PDB entry 7OA5 | X-ray diffraction, 2.38 A resolution | chains A and F of the 12 polymer chains in the assembly

# Chain A (and F)
Name: Holliday junction ATP-dependent DNA helicase RuvA
Organism: Mycobacterium leprae (strain TN)
Notes: EC 3.6.4.12; chain F of this document is another copy of the same molecule, construct and numbering; everything in this record applies to it too
UniProtKB: P40832 (RUVA_MYCLE); residue numbers follow UniProt; this construct covers 1-203
Chain sequence (203 residues; row label = number of the first residue in the row):
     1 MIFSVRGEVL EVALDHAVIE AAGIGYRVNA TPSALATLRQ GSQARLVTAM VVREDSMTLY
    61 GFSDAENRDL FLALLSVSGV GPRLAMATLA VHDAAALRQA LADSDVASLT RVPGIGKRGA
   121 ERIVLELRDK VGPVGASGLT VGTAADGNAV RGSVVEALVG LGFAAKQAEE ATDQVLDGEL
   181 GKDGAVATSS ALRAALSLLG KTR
Not modelled in the structure: 134-148, 179-185 (chain F: 132-147, 183-185)
Curated features (UniProtKB/Swiss-Prot):
  - region: Pro133 to Gly147 (Flexible linker)
  - motif: Glu54, Asp55 (Acidic pin)
  - binding site (DNA): Gly79, Val80, Arg83, Gly114 to Gly116, Arg118

# Interface between chain A and chain F
Contacting residue pairs (14; chain A residue first):
  Ser78(A) - Ser78(F)  hydrogen bond
  Arg118(A) - Leu125(F)  hydrogen bond (side chain-backbone)
  Arg118(A) - Glu126(F)  salt bridge
  Arg118(A) - Asp129(F)
  Glu121(A) - Leu125(F)
  Arg122(A) - Leu125(F)
  Arg122(A) - Glu126(F)  salt bridge
  Leu125(A) - Arg118(F)
  Leu125(A) - Glu121(F)
  Leu125(A) - Arg122(F)
  Leu125(A) - Leu125(F)  hydrophobic
  Glu126(A) - Arg118(F)  salt bridge
  Glu126(A) - Arg122(F)  salt bridge
  Asp129(A) - Arg118(F)  salt bridge
Also at the interface, not in a pair above, chain A (8 interface residues in all): Arg128

# Overview
The interface between chain A and chain F involves 8 residues on one side and 7 on the other, with 2 hydrogen
bonds and 5 salt bridges. Among the polar pairs are Arg118(A)-Glu126(F), Arg122(A)-Glu126(F) and
Asp129(A)-Arg118(F). UniProt lists 7 DNA-binding residues on chain A.
Chain A and chain F are both Holliday junction ATP-dependent DNA helicase RuvA (Mycobacterium leprae (strain
TN)); the structure, Ruva complexed to a holliday junction, was determined by X-ray diffraction.
